4CR3 - chains E and F of the 33 polymer chains in the assembly; structure by electron microscopy, 9.30 A resolution (very low resolution: no residue pairs are listed; an interface is given only as per-side residue counts).

# Chain E
Name: Proteasome component PUP2
Source organism: Saccharomyces cerevisiae
Notes: EC 3.4.25.1
UniProt: P32379 (PSA5_YEAST); residue numbers follow UniProt; this construct covers 1-260
Chain sequence (260 residues; each row starts with the number of its first residue):
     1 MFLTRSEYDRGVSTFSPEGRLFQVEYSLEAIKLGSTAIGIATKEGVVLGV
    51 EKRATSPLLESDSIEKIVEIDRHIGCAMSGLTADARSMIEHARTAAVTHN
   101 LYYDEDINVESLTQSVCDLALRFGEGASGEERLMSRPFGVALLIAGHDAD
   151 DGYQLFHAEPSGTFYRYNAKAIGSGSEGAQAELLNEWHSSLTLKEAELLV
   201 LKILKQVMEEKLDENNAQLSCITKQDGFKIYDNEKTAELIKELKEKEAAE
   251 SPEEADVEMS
Not modelled in the structure: 1-8, 252-260

# Chain F
Name: Proteasome component PRE5
Source organism: Saccharomyces cerevisiae
Notes: EC 3.4.25.1
UniProt: P40302 (PSA6_YEAST); numbering as in UniProt (aligned over 1-234)
Chain sequence (234 residues; row label = number of the first residue in the row):
     1 MFRNNYDGDTVTFSPTGRLFQVEYALEAIKQGSVTVGLRSNTHAVLVALK
    51 RNADELSSYQKKIIKCDEHMGLSLAGLAPDARVLSNYLRQQCNYSSLVFN
   101 RKLAVERAGHLLCDKAQKNTQSYGGRPYGVGLLIIGYDKSGAHLLEFQPS
   151 GNVTELYGTAIGARSQGAKTYLERTLDTFIKIDGNPDELIKAGVEAISQS
   201 LRDESLTVDNLSIAIVGKDTPFTIYDGEAVAKYI
Not modelled in the structure: 1
UniProt features mapped onto this chain:
  - modified residue: Ser14 (Phosphoserine)
  - cross-link: Lys191 (Glycyl lysine isopeptide (Lys-Gly) (interchain with G-Cter in ubiquitin))

# How chain E and chain F interact
At this resolution (9 A) residue pairs are not listed: 29 residues of chain E and 29 of chain F lie at the interface.

# Overview
The chain E/chain F interface involves 29 residues from each chain.
Here chain E is Proteasome component PUP2 and chain F is Proteasome component PRE5, both from Saccharomyces
cerevisiae. Entry 4CR3 (Deep classification of a large cryo-EM dataset defines the conformational landscape of
the 26S proteasome) was determined by electron microscopy together with 4CR2 and 4CR4 from the same study.
